Entry 5DHF (X-ray diffraction, 2.29 A resolution); this record covers chains C and D of the 4 polymer chains in the assembly.

# Chain C
Name: Exportin-1
Organism: Saccharomyces cerevisiae (strain ATCC 204508 / S288c)
UniProtKB: P30822 (XPO1_YEAST); residue numbers follow UniProt; this construct covers 1-376, 414-1058
Chain sequence (1024 residues; numbered -2 to 1058; 37 numbers in that range are skipped by the numbering (no residue carries them; nothing is unmodelled there); the number before each row is that of its first residue; numbers below 1 keep their minus sign (Gly-2 is residue -2)):
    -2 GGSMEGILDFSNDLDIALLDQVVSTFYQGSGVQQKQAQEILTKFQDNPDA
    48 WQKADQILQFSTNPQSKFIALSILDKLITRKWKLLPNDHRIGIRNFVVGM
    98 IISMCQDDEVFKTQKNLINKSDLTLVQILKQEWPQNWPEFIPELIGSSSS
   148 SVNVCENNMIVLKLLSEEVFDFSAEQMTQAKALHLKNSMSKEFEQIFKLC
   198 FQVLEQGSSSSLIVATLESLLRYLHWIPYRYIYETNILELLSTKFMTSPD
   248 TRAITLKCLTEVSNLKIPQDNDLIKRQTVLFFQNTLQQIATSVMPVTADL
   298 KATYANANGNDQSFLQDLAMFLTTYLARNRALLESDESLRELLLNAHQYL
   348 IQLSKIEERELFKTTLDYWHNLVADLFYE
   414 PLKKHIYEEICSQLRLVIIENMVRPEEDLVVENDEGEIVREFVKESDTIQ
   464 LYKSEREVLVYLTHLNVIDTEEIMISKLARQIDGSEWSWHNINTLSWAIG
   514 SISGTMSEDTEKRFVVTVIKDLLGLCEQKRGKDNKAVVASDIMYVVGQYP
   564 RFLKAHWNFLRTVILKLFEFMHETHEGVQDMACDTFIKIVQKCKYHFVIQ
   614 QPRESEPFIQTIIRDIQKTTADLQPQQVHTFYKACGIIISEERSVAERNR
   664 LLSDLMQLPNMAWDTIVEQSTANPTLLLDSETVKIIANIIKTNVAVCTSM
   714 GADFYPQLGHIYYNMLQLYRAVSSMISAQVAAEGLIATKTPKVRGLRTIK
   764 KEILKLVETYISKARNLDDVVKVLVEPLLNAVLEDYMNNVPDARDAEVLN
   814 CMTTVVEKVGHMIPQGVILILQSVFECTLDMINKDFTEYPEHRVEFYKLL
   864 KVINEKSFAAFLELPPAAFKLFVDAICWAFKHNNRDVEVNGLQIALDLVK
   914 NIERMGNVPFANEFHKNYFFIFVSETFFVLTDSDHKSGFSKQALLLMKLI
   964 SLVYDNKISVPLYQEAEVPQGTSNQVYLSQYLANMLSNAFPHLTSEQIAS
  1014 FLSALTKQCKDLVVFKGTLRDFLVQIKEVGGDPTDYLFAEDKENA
Unresolved in the structure: -2 to -1, 440-461, 1053-1058
Differences from the reference sequence: expression tag (-2 to 0); engineered mutation Asp441 (Val in P30822), Gly537 (Asp in P30822), Cys539 (Thr in P30822), Glu540 (Val in P30822), Gln541 (Lys in P30822), Cys1022 (Tyr in P30822)
Ion coordination: Zn2+: Met156, Cys197, Ser216, Tyr220
From the paper describing this entry:
  - mutagenesis - V441D/D537G/T539C/V540E/K541Q: increased binding to NES peptides (proposed by the authors, not directly observed)

# Chain D
Name: Serine/threonine-protein kinase RIO2
Organism: Homo sapiens
Notes: fragment: Nuclear Export Signal
Chain sequence (19 residues; row label = number of the first residue in the row):
   385 GGSYRSFEMTEFNQALEEI
Unresolved in the structure: 385-390
Modified positions: Mse393 (selenomethionine)

# Chain C / chain D interface
Pairs across the interface (25):
  Lys525(C) - Ile403(D)
  Ile532(C) - Leu400(D)  hydrophobic
  Lys533(C) - Glu401(D)  salt bridge
  Leu536(C) - Phe396(D)  hydrophobic
  Leu536(C) - Asn397(D)
  Leu536(C) - Leu400(D)  hydrophobic
  Lys545(C) - Phe391(D)
  Ala549(C) - Phe391(D)  hydrophobic
  Ile555(C) - Phe396(D)  hydrophobic
  Met556(C) - Phe396(D)  hydrophobic
  His569(C) - Ile403(D)
  Asn571(C) - Ala399(D)
  Phe572(C) - Ala399(D)  hydrophobic
  Thr575(C) - Glu395(D)
  Thr575(C) - Phe396(D)
  Thr575(C) - Ala399(D)
  Val576(C) - Phe396(D)  hydrophobic
  Lys579(C) - Glu392(D)  hydrogen bond (side chain-backbone)
  Lys579(C) - Mse393(D)
  Lys579(C) - Glu395(D)
  Lys579(C) - Phe396(D)
  Glu582(C) - Glu395(D)
  Phe583(C) - Phe391(D)  hydrophobic
  Glu586(C) - Phe391(D)
  Val591(C) - Phe391(D)  hydrophobic
Also at the interface, not in a pair above, chain C (23 interface residues in all): Val529, Cys539, Lys548, Ala552, His588
The authors on this interface:
  - interface residues, chain D: Phe391(D), Mse393(D)

# Overview
The interface between chain C and chain D involves 23 residues on one side and 10 on the other, with 1
hydrogen bond and 1 salt bridge. Among the polar pairs are Lys533(C)-Glu401(D) and Lys579(C)-Glu392(D). From
the paper: V441D/D537G/T539C/V540E/K541Q of chain C increase binding to NES peptides; interface residues
Phe391(D) and Mse393(D).
Here chain C is Exportin-1 (Saccharomyces cerevisiae (strain ATCC 204508 / S288c)) and chain D is
Serine/threonine-protein kinase RIO2 (Homo sapiens). Entry 5DHF (Crystal Structure of hRio2 NES Peptide in
complex with CRM1-Ran-RanBP1) was determined by X-ray diffraction, deposited together with 5DH9, 5DHA, 5DI9
and 5DIF.
